Entry 5KRR (X-ray diffraction, 2.50 A resolution); this record covers chains A and B.

[Chain A (and B)]
Molecule: 1-deoxy-D-xylulose 5-phosphate reductoisomerase
Source organism: Vibrio vulnificus (strain CMCP6)
Notes: EC 1.1.1.267; chain B of this document is another copy of the same molecule, construct and numbering; everything in this record applies to it too
UniProtKB: Q8DBF5 (DXR_VIBVU); residues 1-402 here = UniProt positions 1-402
Chain sequence (405 residues; row label = number of the first residue in the row; numbers below 1 keep their minus sign (Gly-2 is residue -2)):
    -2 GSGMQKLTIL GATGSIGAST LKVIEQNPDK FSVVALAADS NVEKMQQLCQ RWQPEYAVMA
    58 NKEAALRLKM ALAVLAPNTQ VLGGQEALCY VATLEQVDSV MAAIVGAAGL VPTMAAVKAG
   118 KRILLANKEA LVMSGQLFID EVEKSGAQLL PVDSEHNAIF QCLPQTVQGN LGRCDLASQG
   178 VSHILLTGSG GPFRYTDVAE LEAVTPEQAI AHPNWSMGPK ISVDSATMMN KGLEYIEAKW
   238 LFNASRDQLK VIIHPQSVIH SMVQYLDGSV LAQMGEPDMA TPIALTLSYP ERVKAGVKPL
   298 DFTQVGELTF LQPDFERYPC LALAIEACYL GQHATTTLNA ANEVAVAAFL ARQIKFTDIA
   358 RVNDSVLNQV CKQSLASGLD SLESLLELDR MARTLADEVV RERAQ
Not modelled in the structure: -2 to -1, 208-214, 371-374, 402 (chain B: -2 to -1, 209-212, 371-375, 402)
Sequence notes: expression tag (-2 to 0)
Bound ions: Mn2+: Glu152, Glu231
UniProt features mapped onto this chain:
  - binding site (NADPH): Thr10, Gly11, Ser12, Ile13, Asn38, Asn124, Glu126, Gly215
  - binding site (1-deoxy-D-xylulose 5-phosphate): Lys125, Ser151, Glu152, Ser186, His209, Ser222, Asn227, Lys228, Glu231
  - binding site (Mn(2+)): Asp150, Glu152, Glu231

[Chain A / chain B interface]
Contacting residue pairs - 67 pairs, chain A then chain B:
  Gln158(A) - Ser266(B)  hydrogen bond
  Gln158(A) - Leu268(B)
  Cys159(A) - Leu268(B)  hydrophobic
  Gln162(A) - Gln162(B)  hydrogen bond
  Gly177(A) - Arg289(B)
  Leu182(A) - Phe299(B)  hydrophobic
  Met259(A) - Phe299(B)  hydrophobic
  Gln261(A) - Pro296(B)
  Gln261(A) - Leu297(B)
  Tyr262(A) - Arg289(B)
  Leu263(A) - Val290(B)
  Leu263(A) - Lys291(B)
  Asp264(A) - Thr278(B)  hydrogen bond (backbone-side chain)
  Asp264(A) - Arg289(B)  salt bridge
  Asp264(A) - Val290(B)
  Asp264(A) - Ala292(B)
  Asp264(A) - Val294(B)
  Gly265(A) - Thr278(B)
  Ser266(A) - Gln158(B)  hydrogen bond
  Ser266(A) - Gln270(B)  hydrogen bond
  Ser266(A) - Met271(B)
  Ser266(A) - Thr278(B)
  Ser266(A) - Arg289(B)
  Val267(A) - Ala269(B)
  Val267(A) - Gln270(B)
  Val267(A) - Met271(B)  hydrogen bond (backbone-backbone)
  Leu268(A) - Gln158(B)
  Leu268(A) - Cys159(B)  hydrophobic
  Leu268(A) - Ala269(B)
  Leu268(A) - Gln270(B)
  Ala269(A) - Val267(B)
  Ala269(A) - Leu268(B)
  Ala269(A) - Ala269(B)  hydrogen bond (backbone-backbone)
  Gln270(A) - Ser266(B)  hydrogen bond
  Gln270(A) - Val267(B)
  Gln270(A) - Leu268(B)
  Met271(A) - Ser266(B)
  Met271(A) - Val267(B)  hydrogen bond (backbone-backbone)
  Thr278(A) - Asp264(B)  hydrogen bond (side chain-backbone)
  Thr278(A) - Gly265(B)
  Thr278(A) - Ser266(B)
  Arg289(A) - Gly177(B)
  Arg289(A) - Tyr262(B)
  Arg289(A) - Asp264(B)  salt bridge
  Arg289(A) - Ser266(B)
  Val290(A) - Leu263(B)
  Val290(A) - Asp264(B)
  Lys291(A) - Leu263(B)
  Ala292(A) - Asp264(B)
  Val294(A) - Asp264(B)
  Pro296(A) - Gln261(B)
  Leu297(A) - Gln261(B)  hydrogen bond (backbone-side chain)
  Phe299(A) - Met259(B)  hydrophobic
  Phe299(A) - Phe307(B)  hydrophobic
  Val302(A) - Phe307(B)  hydrophobic
  Gly303(A) - Leu305(B)
  Glu304(A) - Glu304(B)
  Glu304(A) - Leu305(B)
  Glu304(A) - Thr306(B)
  Leu305(A) - Gly303(B)
  Leu305(A) - Glu304(B)
  Leu305(A) - Leu305(B)  hydrogen bond (backbone-backbone)
  Thr306(A) - Glu304(B)
  Phe307(A) - Phe299(B)
  Phe307(A) - Val302(B)  hydrophobic
  Phe307(A) - Leu305(B)  hydrophobic
  Gln309(A) - Thr300(B)
Other interface residues (no listed pair), chain A (40 interface residues in all): Gln176, Ile249, Gly272, Ala281, Leu282, Lys295, Thr300
Other interface residues (no listed pair), chain B (39 interface residues in all): Gln176, Leu182, Gly272, Ala281, Leu282, Glu288, Gln309

[In short]
Chain A and chain B form an interface of 40 and 39 residues respectively; the contacts include 12 hydrogen
bonds and 2 salt bridges. Polar pairs include Asp264(A)-Arg289(B), Gln158(A)-Ser266(B) and
Gln162(A)-Gln162(B).
Both chains are 1-deoxy-D-xylulose 5-phosphate reductoisomerase (Vibrio vulnificus (strain CMCP6)). Entry 5KRR
(1-deoxy-D-xylulose 5-phosphate reductoisomerase from Vibrio vulnificus in complex with Mn(2+)) was determined
by X-ray diffraction, deposited together with 5KQO, 5KRV, 5KRY and 5KS1.
